PDB entry 3J9U | electron microscopy, 7.60 A resolution (low resolution: residue-level contacts below are approximate; hydrogen-bond / salt-bridge calls are withheld) | chains Z and Y of the 28 polymer chains in the assembly

[Chain Z (and Y)]
Protein: V-type proton ATPase subunit c
Source organism: Saccharomyces cerevisiae
Notes: chain Y of this document is another copy of the same molecule, construct and numbering; everything in this record applies to it too
UniProt: P25515 (VATL1_YEAST); residues 1-160 here = UniProt positions 1-160
Sequence (160 residues; row label = number of the first residue in the row):
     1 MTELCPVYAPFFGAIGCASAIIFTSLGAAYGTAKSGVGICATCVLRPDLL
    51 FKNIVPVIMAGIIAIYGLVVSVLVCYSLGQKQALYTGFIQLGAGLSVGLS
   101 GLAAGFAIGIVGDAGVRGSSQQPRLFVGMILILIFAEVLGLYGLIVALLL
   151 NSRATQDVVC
Not modelled in the structure: 1-10
UniProt features mapped onto this chain:
  - site: Glu137 (Essential for proton translocation)
  - mutagenesis: Glu137 (E137D: Partial inactivation; E137Q/V/K: Inactivation)

[How chain Z and chain Y interact]
Residue-residue contacts (44):
  Phe11(Z) - Phe88(Y)
  Ala14(Z) - Phe88(Y)
  Cys17(Z) - Leu150(Y)
  Ala18(Z) - Leu95(Y)
  Ile21(Z) - Leu99(Y)
  Ile22(Z) - Leu99(Y)
  Ser25(Z) - Leu99(Y)
  Ala29(Z) - Ala103(Y)
  Ala29(Z) - Ala107(Y)
  Tyr30(Z) - Phe106(Y)
  Ala33(Z) - Ala107(Y)
  Ala33(Z) - Ile110(Y)
  Val37(Z) - Ile110(Y)
  Val37(Z) - Ala114(Y)
  Cys40(Z) - Ala114(Y)
  Cys40(Z) - Gly115(Y)
  Cys40(Z) - Ile132(Y)
  Cys43(Z) - Leu125(Y)
  Val44(Z) - Gly118(Y)
  Val44(Z) - Gln122(Y)
  Pro47(Z) - Arg124(Y)
  Pro47(Z) - Leu125(Y)
  Leu50(Z) - Leu125(Y)
  Val57(Z) - Ile132(Y)
  Val57(Z) - Phe135(Y)
  Ile58(Z) - Phe135(Y)
  Leu68(Z) - Tyr142(Y)
  Leu68(Z) - Val146(Y)
  Cys75(Z) - Val146(Y)
  Cys75(Z) - Leu150(Y)
  Cys75(Z) - Arg153(Y)
  Tyr76(Z) - Leu149(Y)
  Tyr76(Z) - Arg153(Y)
  Leu78(Z) - Ile89(Y)
  Leu78(Z) - Leu150(Y)
  Leu78(Z) - Arg153(Y)
  Gly79(Z) - Tyr85(Y)
  Gln80(Z) - Tyr85(Y)
  Gln80(Z) - Phe88(Y)
  Gln80(Z) - Ile89(Y)
  Gln80(Z) - Val159(Y)
  Gln80(Z) - Cys160(Y)
  Lys81(Z) - Tyr85(Y)
  Lys81(Z) - Val159(Y)
Other interface residues (no listed pair), chain Z (35 interface residues in all): Ile15, Leu26, Ala28, Gly36, Ile39, Ile54, Ala64, Ile65, Ser71, Val72
Other interface residues (no listed pair), chain Y (33 interface residues in all): Leu84, Leu102, Val111, Arg117, Gln121, Met129, Leu131, Leu139, Gln156

[Overview]
Chain Z and chain Y form an interface of 35 and 33 residues respectively. From UniProt: one mutagenesis site
on chain Z.
Both chains are V-type proton ATPase subunit c (Saccharomyces cerevisiae). Entry 3J9U (Yeast V-ATPase state 2)
was determined by electron microscopy (same publication as 3J9T and 3J9V).
